PDB entry 1P3V | X-ray diffraction, 2.25 A resolution | chain A

[Chain A]
Protein: Heme oxygenase 1
Source organism: Neisseria meningitidis
Notes: EC 1.14.99.3
UniProtKB: Q9RGD9 (Q9RGD9_NEIME); residues 1-209 here correspond to UniProt positions 22-230 (UniProt number = residue number + 21)
Sequence (209 residues; each row starts with the number of its first residue):
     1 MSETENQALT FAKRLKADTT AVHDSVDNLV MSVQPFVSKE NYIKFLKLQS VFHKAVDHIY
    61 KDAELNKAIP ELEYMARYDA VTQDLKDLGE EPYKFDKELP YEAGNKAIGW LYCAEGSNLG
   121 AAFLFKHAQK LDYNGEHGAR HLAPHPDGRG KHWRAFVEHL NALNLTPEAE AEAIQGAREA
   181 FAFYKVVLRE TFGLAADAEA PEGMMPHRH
Disordered / not traced: 1-7, 207-209
Ion coordination: heme Fe: H23 (together with carbon monoxide)
Small-molecule neighbours:
  - carbon monoxide (CMO): H23, G116, S117, G120, A121
  - heme (HEM): K16, H23, V26, D27, V30, M31, F52, Y112, C113, G116, S117, L119, G120, F123, L124, W153, F181, Y184

[Summary]
Chain A binds heme and carbon monoxide.
Chain A is Heme oxygenase 1 (Neisseria meningitidis); the structure, Crystal Structures of the NO-and CO-Bound
Heme Oxygenase From Neisseria Meningitidis: Implications for Oxygen Activation, was determined by X-ray
diffraction (same publication as 1P3T and 1P3U).
